PDB entry 3A55 | X-ray diffraction, 1.50 A resolution | chain A

# Chain A
Molecule: Protein-glutaminase
From: Chryseobacterium proteolyticum
Notes: EC 3.5.1.-
UniProt: Q9AQQ8 (Q9AQQ8_9FLAO); residues 1-299 here correspond to UniProt positions 22-320 (UniProt number = residue number + 21)
Amino-acid sequence (305 residues; row label = number of the first residue in the row):
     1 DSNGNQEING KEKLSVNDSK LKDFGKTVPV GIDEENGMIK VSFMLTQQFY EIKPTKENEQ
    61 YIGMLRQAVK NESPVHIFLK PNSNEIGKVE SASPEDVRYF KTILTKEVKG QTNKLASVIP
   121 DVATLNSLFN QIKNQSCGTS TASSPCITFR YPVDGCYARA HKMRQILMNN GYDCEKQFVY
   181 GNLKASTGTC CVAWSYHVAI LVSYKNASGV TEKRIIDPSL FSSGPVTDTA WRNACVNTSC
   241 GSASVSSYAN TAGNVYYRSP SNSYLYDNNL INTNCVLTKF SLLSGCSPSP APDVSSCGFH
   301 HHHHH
Not modelled in the structure: 1-19, 300-305
Construct notes: engineered mutation Gln47 (Ala68 in Q9AQQ8); expression tag (300-305)
Cystine bridges: Cys137-Cys146, Cys190-Cys286, Cys191-Cys240, Cys275-Cys297
Glycans and other covalent adducts: covalent link Gln47-Cys156
Reported in the primary citation:
  - contacts within the chain: Gln47-Cys156 (covalent link)
  - conformationally variable residues (side-chain flip): Gln47
  - post-translational modification sites: Gln47
  - catalytic residues: Arg159 (proposed by the authors, not directly observed)

# In short
From the paper: the catalytic residue Arg159; a modification site at Gln47.
Chain A is Protein-glutaminase (Chryseobacterium proteolyticum); the structure, Crystal structure of the A47Q2
mutant of pro- protein-glutaminase, was determined by X-ray diffraction together with 3A54, 3A56 and 2ZK9 from
the same study.
